PDB entry 6HMS | electron microscopy, 7.10 A resolution (low resolution: residue-level contacts below are approximate; hydrogen-bond / salt-bridge calls are withheld) | chains A and B of the 4 polymer chains in the assembly

Chain A:
Name: DNA polymerase II small subunit
Organism: Pyrococcus abyssi
Notes: EC 2.7.7.7, 3.1.11.1
UniProtKB: Q9V2F3 (DP2S_PYRAB); residue numbers follow UniProt; this construct covers 225-619
Amino-acid sequence (400 residues; each row starts with the number of its first residue; note: 23 numbers in that range are skipped by the numbering (no residue carries them; nothing is unmodelled there)):
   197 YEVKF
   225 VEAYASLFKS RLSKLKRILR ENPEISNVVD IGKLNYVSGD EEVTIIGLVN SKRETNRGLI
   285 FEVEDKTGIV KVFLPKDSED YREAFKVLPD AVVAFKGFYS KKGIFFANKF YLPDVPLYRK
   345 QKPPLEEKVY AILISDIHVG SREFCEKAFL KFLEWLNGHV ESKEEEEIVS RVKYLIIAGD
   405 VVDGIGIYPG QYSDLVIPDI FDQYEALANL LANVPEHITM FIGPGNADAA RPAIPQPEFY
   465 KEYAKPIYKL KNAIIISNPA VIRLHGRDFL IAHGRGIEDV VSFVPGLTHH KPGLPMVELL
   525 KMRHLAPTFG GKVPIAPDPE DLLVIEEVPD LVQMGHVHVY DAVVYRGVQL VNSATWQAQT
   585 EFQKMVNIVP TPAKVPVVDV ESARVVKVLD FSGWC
Sequence notes: expression tag (197-201); conflict Ala-451 (His in Q9V2F3)

Chain B:
Name: DNA polymerase II large subunit
Organism: Pyrococcus abyssi
Notes: EC 2.7.7.7, 3.1.11.1
UniProtKB: Q9V2F4 (DP2L_PYRAB); the construct lacks a stretch of the UniProt sequence, so the offset changes along the chain: 1-955 = UniProt 1-955; 956-1270 = UniProt 1141-1455
Amino-acid sequence (1270 residues; numbered 1 to 1270; the number before each row is that of its first residue):
     1 MELPKEMEEY FEMLQREIDK AYEIAKKARA QGKDPSLDVE IPQATDMAGR VESLVGPPGV
    61 AKRIRELVKE YGKEIAALKI VDEIIEGKFG DLGSREKYAE QAVRTALAIL TEGIVSAPIE
   121 GIANVKIKRN TWADNSEYLA LYYAGPIRSS GGTAQALSVL VGDYVRRKLG LDRFKPSEKH
   181 IERMVEEVDL YHRAVTRLQY HPSPEEVRLA MRNIPIEITG EATDDVEVSH RDVPGVETNQ
   241 LRGGAILVLA EGVLQKAKKL VKYIDKMGIE GWEWLKEFVE AKEKGEPKEE GKEESLAEST
   301 LEETKVEVDM GFYYSLYQKF KEEIAPSDKY AKEVIGGRPL FSDPSKPGGF RLRYGRSRAS
   361 GFATWGINPA TMILVDEFLA IGTQLKTERP GKGAVVTPVT TIEGPIVKLK DGSVLRVDDY
   421 NLALKVREDV EEILYLGDAV IAFGDFVENN QTLLPANYCE EWWILEFVKA LKEIYEVHLE
   481 PFTENEEESI EEASDYLEID PEFLKEMLRD PLRVKPPVEL AIHFSEVLGI PLHPYYTLYW
   541 NSVEPKDVEK LWRLLKNYAE IEWSNFRGIK FAKKIVISQE KLGDSKRTLE LLGLPHTVRD
   601 GNVIVDYPWA AALLTPLGNL NWEFMAKPLY ATIDIINENN EIKLRDRGIS WIGARMGRPE
   661 KAKERKMKPP VQVLFPIGLA GGSSRDIKKA AEEGKVAEVE IAFFKCPKCG HVGPEHLCPN
   721 CGTRKELLWV CPRCNAEYPE SQAEGYNYTC PKCNVKLRPY AKRKIRPSEL LNRAMENVKV
   781 YGVDKLKGVM GMTSGWKMPE PLEKGLLRAK NDVYVFKDGT IRFDATDAPI THFRPREIGV
   841 SVEKLRELGY THDFEGKPLV SEDQIVELKP QDIILSKEAG RYLLKVAKFV DDLLEKFYGL
   901 PRFYNAEKME DLIGHLVIGL APHTSAGIVG RIIGFVDALV GYAHPYFHAA KRRNCDGDED
   961 AVMLLLDALL NFSRYYLPEK RGGKMDAPLV ITTRLDPREV DSEVHNMDIV RYYPLEFYEA
  1021 TYELKSPKEL VGVIERVEDR LGKPEMYYGL KFTHDTDDIA LGPKMSLYKQ LGDMEEKVRR
  1081 QLEVAKRIRA VDEHGVAEKI LNSHLIPDLR GNLRSFTRQE FRCVKCNTKF RRPPLNGKCP
  1141 VCGGKIVLTV SKGAIEKYLG TAKMLVTEYN VKNYTRQRIC LTERDIDSLF ENVFPETQLT
  1201 LIVNPNDICQ RLVMARTGEV NKSGLLENLS NGSKKTEKAE KAEKPRKKSD EKPKKKRVIS
  1261 LEEFFSRKSK
Disordered / not traced: 1-3, 284-308, 339-344, 998-1010, 1039-1072, 1150-1155, 1171-1176, 1195-1270
Small-molecule neighbours:
  - Zn2+ (ZN), molecule 1: Cys-706, Cys-709, His-711
  - Zn2+ (ZN), molecule 2: Cys-734, Cys-750, Cys-753
  - Zn2+ (ZN), molecule 3: Lys-1125, Cys-1126, Pro-1140, Cys-1142
Reported in the primary citation:
  - catalytic residues: Asp-956 (by similarity / conservation)

Chain A / chain B interface:
Pairs across the interface - 1 pairs, chain A then chain B:
  Ala-229(A) / Leu-1135(B)

Overview:
The chain A/chain B interface involves 1 residues from each chain. Chain B binds 3 copies of Zn2+. The paper
reports the catalytic residue Asp-956(B).
Here chain A is DNA polymerase II small subunit and chain B is DNA polymerase II large subunit, both from
Pyrococcus abyssi. Entry 6HMS (Cryo-EM map of DNA polymerase D from Pyrococcus abyssi in complex with DNA) was
determined by electron microscopy, deposited together with 6HMF.
